Entry 5OBF (X-ray diffraction, 1.92 A resolution); this record covers chains H and L.

[Chain H]
Protein: fAb Heavy chain
Source organism: Mus musculus
Notes: antibody fragment or engineered binder
Chain sequence (217 residues; row label = number of the first residue in the row):
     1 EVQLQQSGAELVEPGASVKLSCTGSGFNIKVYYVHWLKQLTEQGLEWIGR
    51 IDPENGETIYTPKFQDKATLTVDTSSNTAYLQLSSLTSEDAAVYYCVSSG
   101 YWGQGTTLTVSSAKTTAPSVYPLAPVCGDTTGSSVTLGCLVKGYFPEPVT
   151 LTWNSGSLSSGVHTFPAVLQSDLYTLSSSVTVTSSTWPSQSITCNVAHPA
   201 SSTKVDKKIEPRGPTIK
Disordered / not traced: 1, 128-131
Disulfide bonds: C22-C96, C139-C194

[Chain L]
Protein: fAb Light chain
Source organism: Mus musculus
Notes: antibody fragment or engineered binder
Chain sequence (217 residues; each row starts with the number of its first residue):
     1 DIVMTQSAFSNPVTLGTSASISCRSSKSLLHRNGITYLYWYLQKPGQPPQ
    51 LLIYQMSNLASGVPDRFTSSGSGTDFTLKISRVEAEDVGVYYCAQNLELW
   101 TFGGGTKLEIKRADAAPTVSIFPPSSEQLTSGGASVVCFLNNFYPKDINV
   151 KWKIDGSERQNGVLNSWTDQDSKDSTYSMSSTLTLTKDEYERHNSYTCEA
   201 THKTSTSPIVKSFNRNE
Disulfide bonds: C23-C93, C138-C198

[Interface between chain H and chain L]
Contacting residue pairs - 64 pairs, chain H then chain L:
  H35(H) with W100(L)
  L37(H) with F102(L), hydrophobic
  Q39(H) with Q43(L), hydrogen bond; Y92(L), hydrogen bond
  Q43(H) with Y92(L), hydrogen bond (backbone-side chain)
  G44(H) with Y92(L); G104(L)
  L45(H) with P49(L), hydrophobic; Y92(L), hydrophobic; F102(L)
  W47(H) with L99(L), hydrophobic; W100(L)
  I59(H) with L99(L), hydrophobic
  Y95(H) with Q43(L), hydrogen bond; Q47(L), hydrogen bond (side chain-backbone); P48(L)
  W102(H) with P48(L), hydrophobic; P49(L)
  G103(H) with P48(L)
  Q104(H) with G46(L), hydrogen bond (side chain-backbone); P48(L)
  Y121(H) with S125(L); E127(L); Q128(L); S131(L)
  P122(H) with S125(L); E127(L)
  L123(H) with F122(L); F139(L), hydrophobic
  A124(H) with F122(L)
  V126(H) with I121(L); P123(L); F213(L), hydrophobic
  T136(H) with S120(L); F122(L)
  G138(H) with F139(L)
  L140(H) with S135(L)
  K142(H) with Q128(L); S135(L)
  S160(H) with K173(L), hydrogen bond
  H163(H) with N141(L); N142(L), hydrogen bond; D171(L); S178(L), hydrogen bond
  T164(H) with T168(L)
  F165(H) with F139(L), hydrophobic; N141(L); S166(L); T168(L); S178(L); M179(L); S180(L)
  P166(H) with S166(L), hydrogen bond (backbone-side chain); W167(L)
  V168(H) with L164(L), hydrophobic
  Q170(H) with L164(L)
  S177(H) with F139(L); S180(L), hydrogen bond
  S178(H) with F139(L)
  S179(H) with F139(L); N141(L), hydrogen bond
  K207(H) with E127(L), salt bridge
  R212(H) with P123(L), hydrogen bond (side chain-backbone); P124(L), hydrogen bond (side chain-backbone)
Interface residues without a listed pair, chain H (37 interface residues in all): Y60, P125, C127, L137
Interface residues without a listed pair, chain L (39 interface residues in all): Y41, G103, V137, N165, T184, E217

[Overview]
37 residues of chain H face 39 of chain L across their interface, with 14 hydrogen bonds and 1 salt bridge.
Polar pairs include K207(H)-E127(L), Q39(H)-Q43(L) and Q39(H)-Y92(L).
Here chain H is fAb Heavy chain and chain L is fAb Light chain, both from Mus musculus. Entry 5OBF (fAb.
AbVance: increasing our knowledge of antibody structural space to enable faster and better decision-making in
...) was determined by X-ray diffraction.
